PDB entry 8PWD | X-ray diffraction, 2.80 A resolution | chains A and B

[Chain A]
Protein: Vitamin D3 receptor A
Organism: Danio rerio
UniProt: Q9PTN2 (VDRA_DANRE); numbering as in UniProt (aligned over 156-453)
Amino-acid sequence (302 residues; each row starts with the number of its first residue):
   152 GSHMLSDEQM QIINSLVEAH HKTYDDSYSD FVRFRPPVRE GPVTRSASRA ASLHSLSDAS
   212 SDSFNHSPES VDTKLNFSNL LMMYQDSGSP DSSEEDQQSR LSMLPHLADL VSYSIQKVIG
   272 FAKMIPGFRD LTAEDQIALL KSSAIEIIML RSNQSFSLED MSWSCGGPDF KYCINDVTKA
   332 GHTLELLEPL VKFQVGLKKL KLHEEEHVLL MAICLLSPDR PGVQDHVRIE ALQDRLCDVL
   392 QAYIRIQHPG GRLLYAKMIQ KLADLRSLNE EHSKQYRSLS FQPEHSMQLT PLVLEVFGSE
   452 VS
Unresolved in the structure: 152-154, 191-250, 452-453
Sequence notes: expression tag (152-155)
Ligand contacts: FT9 ((1R,3S,5Z)-4-methylidene-5-[(E)-3-[3-[7,7,7-tris(fluoranyl)-6-oxidanyl-6-(trifluoromethyl)hept-3-ynyl]phenyl]pent-2-enylidene]cyclohexane-1,3-diol): Y175, Y179, F182, L255, L258, A259, L261, V262, S265, I296, I299, M300, R302, S303, S306, W314, C316, Y323, V328, A331, H333, L341, H423, Y427, L430, L440, V444, F448
Swiss-Prot annotation at these positions:
  - region: K274 to K292 (Interaction with coactivator LXXLL motif)
  - motif: P442 to S450 (9aaTAD)
  - binding site (calcitriol): Y175, S265, R302, S306, H333, H423
What the authors report for this chain:
  - binding site for FT9: V262, W314, V444, F448

[Chain B]
Protein: Nuclear receptor coactivator 2
UniProt: Q15596 (NCOA2_HUMAN); residues 686-698 here = UniProt positions 686-698
Amino-acid sequence (13 residues; each row starts with the number of its first residue):
   686 KHKILHRLLQ DSS
Unresolved in the structure: 686, 696-698

[Chain A / chain B interface]
Contacting residue pairs (18; chain A residue first):
  I270(A) - L690(B)  hydrophobic
  I270(A) - L693(B)  hydrophobic
  I270(A) - L694(B)  hydrophobic
  K274(A) - L693(B)
  K274(A) - Q695(B)  hydrogen bond
  R280(A) - Q695(B)  hydrogen bond
  Q287(A) - L694(B)
  I288(A) - L690(B)  hydrophobic
  I288(A) - H691(B)
  I288(A) - L694(B)  hydrophobic
  L291(A) - L694(B)  hydrophobic
  P442(A) - I689(B)  hydrophobic
  L443(A) - I689(B)  hydrophobic
  E446(A) - H687(B)  hydrogen bond (side chain-backbone)
  E446(A) - K688(B)  hydrogen bond (side chain-backbone)
  E446(A) - I689(B)  hydrogen bond (side chain-backbone)
  E446(A) - L690(B)  hydrogen bond (side chain-backbone)
  V447(A) - L690(B)  hydrophobic
Other interface residues (no listed pair), chain A (13 interface residues in all): A284, K292, E451

[Summary]
13 residues of chain A and 8 residues of chain B are in contact; the contacts include 6 hydrogen bonds. Polar
contacts include K274(A)-Q695(B), R280(A)-Q695(B) and E446(A)-H687(B). Chain A binds compound FT9. UniProt
lists 6 calcitriol-binding residues on chain A. The paper reports a binding site for FT9 at V262(A), W314(A)
and V444(A) among others.
Here chain A is Vitamin D3 receptor A (Danio rerio) and chain B is Nuclear receptor coactivator 2. Entry 8PWD
(Crystal structure of VDR in complex Des-C-Ring and Aromatic-D-Ring analog 3c) was determined by X-ray
diffraction together with 8PWM, 8PWF and 8PWE from the same study.
